Entry 8UY0 (electron microscopy, 3.20 A resolution); this record covers chains N and Y of the 5 polymer chains in the assembly.

== Chain N ==
Molecule: Nanobody 35
Organism: Lama glama
Notes: antibody fragment or engineered binder
Chain sequence (145 residues; row label = number of the first residue in the row):
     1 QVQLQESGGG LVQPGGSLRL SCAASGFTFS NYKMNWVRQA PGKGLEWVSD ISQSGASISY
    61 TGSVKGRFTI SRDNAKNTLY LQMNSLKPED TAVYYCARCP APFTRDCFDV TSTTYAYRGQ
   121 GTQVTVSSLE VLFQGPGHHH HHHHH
Unresolved in the structure: 127-145

== Chain Y ==
Molecule: Guanine nucleotide-binding protein G(I)/G(S)/G(T) subunit beta-1
Organism: Homo sapiens
Reference sequence: P62873 (GBB1_HUMAN); residue numbers follow UniProt; this construct covers 2-340
Chain sequence (370 residues; row label = number of the first residue in the row; numbers below 1 keep their minus sign (Met-29 is residue -29)):
   -29 MHHHHHHLEV LFQGPEDQVD PRLIDGKGSS GSELDQLRQE AEQLKNQIRD ARKACADATL
    31 SQITNNIDPV GRIQMRTRRT LRGHLAKIYA MHWGTDSRLL VSASQDGKLI IWDSYTTNKV
    91 HAIPLRSSWV MTCAYAPSGN YVACGGLDNI CSIYNLKTRE GNVRVSRELA GHTGYLSCCR
   151 FLDDNQIVTS SGDTTCALWD IETGQQTTTF TGHTGDVMSL SLAPDTRLFV SGACDASAKL
   211 WDVREGMCRQ TFTGHESDIN AICFFPNGNA FATGSDDATC RLFDLRADQE LMTYSHDNII
   271 CGITSVSFSK SGRLLLAGYD DFNCNVWDAL KADRAGVLAG HDNRVSCLGV TDDGMAVATG
   331 SWDSFLKIWN
Unresolved in the structure: -29 to 2
Differences from the reference sequence: initiating methionine (-29); expression tag (-28 to 1)

== Chain N / chain Y interface ==
Pairs across the interface (10; chain N residue first):
  Gln1(N) - Lys15(Y)  hydrogen bond
  Tyr32(N) - Glu226(Y)
  Tyr32(N) - Ser227(Y)
  Arg98(N) - Glu226(Y)  hydrogen bond (side chain-backbone)
  Pro100(N) - Ser227(Y)
  Ala116(N) - Asp205(Y)
  Tyr117(N) - Cys204(Y)  hydrogen bond (side chain-backbone)
  Tyr117(N) - Ser227(Y)
  Tyr117(N) - Asp228(Y)  hydrogen bond
  Gln120(N) - Arg8(Y)  hydrogen bond
Other interface residues (no listed pair), chain N (13 interface residues in all): Gly26, Phe27, Thr28, Pro102, Phe103, Thr114
Other interface residues (no listed pair), chain Y (12 interface residues in all): Leu4, Thr184, Ala206, Asp246, Ile270

== In short ==
13 residues of chain N face 12 of chain Y across their interface, with 5 hydrogen bonds. Among the polar pairs
are Gln1(N)-Lys15(Y), Arg98(N)-Glu226(Y) and Tyr117(N)-Cys204(Y).
Chain N is Nanobody 35 (Lama glama) and chain Y is Guanine nucleotide-binding protein G(I)/G(S)/G(T) subunit
beta-1 (Homo sapiens); the structure, Consensus olfactory receptor consOR2 bound to S-carvone and in complex
with mini-Gs trimeric protein, was determined by electron microscopy together with 8UXV and 8UXY from the same
study.
